1GPA - chains B and D of the 4 polymer chains in the assembly; structure by X-ray diffraction, 2.90 A resolution.

Chain B (and D):
Name: Glycogen phosphorylase A
From: Oryctolagus cuniculus
Notes: EC 2.4.1.1; chain D of this document is another copy of the same molecule, construct and numbering; everything in this record applies to it too
Reference sequence: P00489 (PHS2_RABIT); numbering as in UniProt (aligned over 1-842)
Chain sequence (842 residues; numbered 1 to 842; the number before each row is that of its first residue):
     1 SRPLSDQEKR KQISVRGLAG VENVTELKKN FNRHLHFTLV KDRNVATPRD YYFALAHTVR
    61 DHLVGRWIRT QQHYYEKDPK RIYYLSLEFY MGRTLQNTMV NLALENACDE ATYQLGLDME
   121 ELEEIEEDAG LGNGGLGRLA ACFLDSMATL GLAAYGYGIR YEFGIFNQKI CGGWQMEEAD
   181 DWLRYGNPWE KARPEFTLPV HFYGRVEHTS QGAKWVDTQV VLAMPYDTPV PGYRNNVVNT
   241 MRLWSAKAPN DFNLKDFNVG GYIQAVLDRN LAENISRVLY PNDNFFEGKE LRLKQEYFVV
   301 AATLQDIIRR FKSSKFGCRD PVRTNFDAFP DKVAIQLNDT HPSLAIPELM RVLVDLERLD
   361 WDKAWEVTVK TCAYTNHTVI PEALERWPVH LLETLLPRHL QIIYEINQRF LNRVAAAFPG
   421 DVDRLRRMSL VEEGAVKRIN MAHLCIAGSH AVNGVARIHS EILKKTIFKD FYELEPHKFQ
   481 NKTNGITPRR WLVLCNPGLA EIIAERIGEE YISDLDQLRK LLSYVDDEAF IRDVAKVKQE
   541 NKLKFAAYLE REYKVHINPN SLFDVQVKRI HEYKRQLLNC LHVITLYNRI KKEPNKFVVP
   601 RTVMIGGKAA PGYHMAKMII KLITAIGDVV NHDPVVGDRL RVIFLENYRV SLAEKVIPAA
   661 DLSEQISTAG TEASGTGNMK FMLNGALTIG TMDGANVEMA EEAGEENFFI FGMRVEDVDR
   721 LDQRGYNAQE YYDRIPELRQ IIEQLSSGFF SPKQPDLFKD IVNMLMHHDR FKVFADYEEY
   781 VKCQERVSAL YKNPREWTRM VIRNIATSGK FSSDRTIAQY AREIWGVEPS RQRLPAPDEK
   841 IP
Not modelled in the structure: 1-9, 19-21, 840-842 (chain D: 1-9, 838-842)
Construct notes: conflict Ile380 (Leu in P00489)
Modified positions: Ser14 (phosphoserine; SEP)
Swiss-Prot annotation at these positions:
  - modified residue: Ser747 (Phosphoserine)
Covalently attached groups: pyridoxal phosphate (PLP) linked to Lys680
Ligand contacts: pyridoxal phosphate (PLP): Tyr90, Gly135, Arg138, Trp491, Val567, Lys568, Lys574, Tyr648, Arg649, Val650, Ala653, Gly675, Thr676, Gly677
From the paper describing this entry:
  - post-translational modification sites: Ser14
  - binding site for sulfate ion: Arg569

Interface between chain B and chain D:
Contacting residue pairs (7; chain B residue first):
  Arg205(B) - Arg205(D)
  Tyr262(B) - Leu271(D)  hydrophobic
  Gln264(B) - Gln264(D)
  Gln264(B) - Leu267(D)
  Leu267(B) - Tyr262(D)  hydrophobic
  Leu267(B) - Gln264(D)
  Leu271(B) - Tyr262(D)  hydrophobic
Interface residues without a listed pair, chain D (6 interface residues in all): Asp217

In short:
Chain B and chain D form an interface of 5 and 6 residues respectively. Pyridoxal phosphate is covalently
linked to Lys680(B). From the paper: a binding site for sulfate ion at Arg569(B); a modification site at
Ser14(B).
Both chains are Glycogen phosphorylase A (Oryctolagus cuniculus). Entry 1GPA (Structural mechanism for
glycogen phosphorylase control by phosphorylation and amp) was determined by X-ray diffraction, deposited
together with 7GPB and 8GPB.
